Entry 8BPF (electron microscopy, 3.50 A resolution); this record covers chains A and J of the 12 polymer chains in the assembly.

[Chain A]
Name: Immunoglobulin heavy constant mu
Organism: Homo sapiens
Chain sequence (348 residues; row label = number of the first residue in the row):
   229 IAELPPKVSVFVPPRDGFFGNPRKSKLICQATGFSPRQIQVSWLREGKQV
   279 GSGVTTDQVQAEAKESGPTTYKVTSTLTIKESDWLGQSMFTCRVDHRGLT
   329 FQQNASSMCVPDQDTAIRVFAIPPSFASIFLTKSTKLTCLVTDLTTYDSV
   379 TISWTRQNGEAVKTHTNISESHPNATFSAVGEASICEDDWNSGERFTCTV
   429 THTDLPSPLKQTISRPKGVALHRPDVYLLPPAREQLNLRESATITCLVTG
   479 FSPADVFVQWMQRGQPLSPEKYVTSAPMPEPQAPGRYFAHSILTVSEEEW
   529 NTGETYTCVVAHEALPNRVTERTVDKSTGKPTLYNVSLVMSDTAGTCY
Unresolved in the structure: 229-345
Disulfide bonds: Cys367-Cys426, Cys474-Cys536
Covalently attached groups: N-acetylglucosamine (NAG) linked to Asn563
What the authors report for this chain:
  - post-translational modification sites: Asn563
  - specificity-determining residues: Arg467, Arg514 (proposed by the authors, not directly observed)
  - specificity-determining residues: Arg467, Arg514 (by similarity / conservation)

[Chain J]
Name: Immunoglobulin J chain
Organism: Homo sapiens
Chain sequence (159 residues; numbered -22 to 136; the number before each row is that of its first residue; numbers below 1 keep their minus sign (Met-22 is residue -22)):
   -22 MKNHLLFWGVLAVFIKAVHVKAQEDERIVLVDNKCKCARITSRIIRSSED
    28 PNEDIVERNIRIIVPLNNRENISDPTSPLRTRFVYHLSDLCKKCDPTEVE
    78 LDNQIVTATQSNICDEDSATETCYTYDRNKCYTAVVPLVYGGETKMVETA
   128 LTPDACYPD
Unresolved in the structure: -22 to 2, 69-97, 135-136
Disulfide bonds: Cys12-Cys100, Cys108-Cys133
Covalently attached groups: N-acetylglucosamine (NAG) linked to Asn48

[Interface between chain A and chain J]
Inter-chain disulfides: Cys575(A)-Cys68(J)
Residue-residue contacts (57; chain A residue first):
  Ser353(A) with Tyr117(J), hydrogen bond
  Ala355(A) with Tyr117(J)
  Ser356(A) with Tyr117(J)
  Leu359(A) with Tyr117(J), hydrophobic; Lys122(J), hydrogen bond (backbone-side chain)
  Thr360(A) with Glu120(J)
  Arg451(A) with Asp131(J), salt bridge; Tyr134(J)
  Phe485(A) with Tyr117(J), hydrophobic
  Gln487(A) with Leu115(J); Val116(J)
  Gly492(A) with Pro114(J)
  Pro494(A) with Val116(J), hydrophobic
  Thr533(A) with Arg46(J)
  Ala542(A) with Tyr134(J), hydrogen bond (backbone-side chain)
  Pro544(A) with Tyr134(J)
  Asn545(A) with Thr110(J); Glu125(J), hydrogen bond (side chain-backbone); Thr126(J); Ala127(J)
  Val547(A) with Val124(J), hydrophobic; Thr126(J); Ala127(J), hydrogen bond (backbone-backbone)
  Thr548(A) with Ala127(J), hydrogen bond (side chain-backbone); Pro130(J)
  Glu549(A) with Pro52(J); Val113(J); Leu128(J)
  Arg550(A) with Pro130(J)
  Thr551(A) with Pro52(J)
  Asp553(A) with Arg46(J), salt bridge
  Asn563(A) with Thr58(J)
  Val564(A) with Leu43(J), hydrophobic
  Ser565(A) with Thr58(J), hydrogen bond (backbone-backbone); Arg59(J), hydrogen bond; Phe60(J), hydrogen bond (backbone-backbone)
  Leu566(A) with Phe60(J); Tyr62(J), hydrophobic
  Val567(A) with Arg59(J); Phe60(J), hydrogen bond (backbone-backbone); Val61(J); Tyr62(J), hydrogen bond (backbone-backbone)
  Met568(A) with Tyr62(J)
  Ser569(A) with Tyr62(J), hydrogen bond (backbone-backbone); His63(J), hydrogen bond; Leu64(J)
  Asp570(A) with Ser65(J)
  Thr571(A) with Arg35(J); Leu64(J)
  Ala572(A) with Arg35(J)
  Gly573(A) with Ser65(J)
  Thr574(A) with Cys68(J), hydrogen bond (backbone-side chain)
  Cys575(A) with Leu7(J), hydrophobic; Arg35(J), hydrogen bond; Cys68(J), disulfide
  Tyr576(A) with Leu7(J); Cys68(J)
Other interface residues (no listed pair), chain A (39 interface residues in all): Phe358, Met489, Val537, Ser555, Thr556
Other interface residues (no listed pair), chain J (34 interface residues in all): Ile17, Thr53, Leu56, Cys133

[In short]
39 residues of chain A and 34 residues of chain J are in contact; the contacts include 1 disulfide bond, 15
hydrogen bonds and 2 salt bridges. Among the polar pairs are Arg451(A)-Asp131(J), Asp553(A)-Arg46(J) and
Ser353(A)-Tyr117(J). The paper reports specificity determinants Arg467(A) and Arg514(A); a modification site
at Asn563(A).
Chain A is Immunoglobulin heavy constant mu and chain J is Immunoglobulin J chain, both from Homo sapiens; the
structure, FcMR binding at subunit Fcu1 of IgM pentamer, was determined by electron microscopy (same
publication as 8BPE and 8BPG).
